PDB entry 5ZH2 | X-ray diffraction, 2.66 A resolution | chains A and B

== Chain A (and B) ==
Protein: Lysine-tRNA ligase
Source organism: Plasmodium falciparum NF54
Notes: EC 6.1.1.6; fragment: UNK residues 15-621; chain B of this document is another copy of the same molecule, construct and numbering; everything in this record applies to it too
Reference sequence: W7JP72 (W7JP72_PLAFO); residues 77-583 here correspond to UniProt positions 15-521 (UniProt number = residue number - 62)
Sequence (507 residues; row label = number of the first residue in the row):
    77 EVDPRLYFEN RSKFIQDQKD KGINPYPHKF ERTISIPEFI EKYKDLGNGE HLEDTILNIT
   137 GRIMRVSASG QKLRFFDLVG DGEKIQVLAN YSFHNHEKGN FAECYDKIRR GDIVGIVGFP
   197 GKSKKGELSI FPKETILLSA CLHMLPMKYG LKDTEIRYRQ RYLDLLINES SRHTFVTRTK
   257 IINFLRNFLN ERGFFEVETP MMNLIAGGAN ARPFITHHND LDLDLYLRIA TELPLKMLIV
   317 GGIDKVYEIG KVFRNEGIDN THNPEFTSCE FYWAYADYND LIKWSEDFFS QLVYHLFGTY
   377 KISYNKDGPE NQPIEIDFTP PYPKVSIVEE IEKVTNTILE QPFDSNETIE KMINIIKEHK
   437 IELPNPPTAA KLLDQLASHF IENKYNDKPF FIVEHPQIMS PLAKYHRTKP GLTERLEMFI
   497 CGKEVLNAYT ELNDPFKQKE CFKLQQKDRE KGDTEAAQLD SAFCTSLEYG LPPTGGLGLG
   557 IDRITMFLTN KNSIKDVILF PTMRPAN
Not modelled in the structure: 224-229, 383-386, 430-442, 519-536, 582-583 (chain B: 122-124, 224-229, 515-535, 582-583)
Residues lining bound ligands:
  - CLADO-5 (9CU; (3R)-6,8-dihydroxy-3-{[(2R,6R)-6-methyloxan-2-yl]methyl}-3,4-dihydro-1H-2-benzopyran-1-one): Arg330, Glu332, Thr337, His338, Asn339, Phe342, Ser344, Glu500, Val501, Leu502, Asn503, Gly554, Leu555, Gly556, Arg559, Ile570
  - lysine (LYS): Gly284, Ala285, Ala306, Glu308, Arg330, Glu346, Tyr348, Asn503, Ala504, Tyr505, Glu507, Gly552, Leu553, Gly554

== Chain A / chain B interface ==
Residue-residue contacts - 194 pairs, chain A then chain B:
  Phe84(A) - Glu544(B)
  Ser88(A) - Phe512(B)
  Lys95(A) - Asp510(B)  salt bridge
  Lys95(A) - Phe512(B)
  Asn100(A) - Tyr481(B)  hydrogen bond
  Tyr102(A) - Lys480(B)  hydrogen bond (backbone-side chain)
  Tyr102(A) - Asn509(B)
  Tyr102(A) - Asp510(B)
  Tyr102(A) - Pro511(B)
  Pro103(A) - Lys480(B)  hydrogen bond (backbone-side chain)
  Pro103(A) - Pro549(B)
  His104(A) - Lys480(B)
  His104(A) - Tyr481(B)
  His104(A) - His482(B)
  His104(A) - Arg483(B)
  His104(A) - Glu490(B)  salt bridge
  His104(A) - Pro549(B)
  Lys105(A) - Tyr351(B)  hydrogen bond (side chain-backbone)
  Lys105(A) - Ala352(B)
  Lys105(A) - Asp353(B)
  Lys105(A) - Asp356(B)  salt bridge
  Lys105(A) - Arg483(B)
  Arg108(A) - Tyr351(B)
  Thr136(A) - Tyr351(B)
  Gly137(A) - Tyr351(B)
  Arg138(A) - Val316(B)  hydrogen bond (side chain-backbone)
  Arg138(A) - Tyr545(B)  hydrogen bond (side chain-backbone)
  Arg138(A) - Gly546(B)  hydrogen bond (side chain-backbone)
  Asp157(A) - Asp320(B)
  Ile189(A) - Tyr351(B)
  Ile189(A) - Gly546(B)
  Ile189(A) - Leu547(B)
  Ile189(A) - Pro548(B)
  Leu214(A) - Pro549(B)
  Ser215(A) - Asn509(B)
  Ser215(A) - Gly546(B)
  Ser215(A) - Leu547(B)  hydrogen bond (side chain-backbone)
  Ala216(A) - Gly546(B)
  Cys217(A) - Glu544(B)
  Cys217(A) - Tyr545(B)
  Leu218(A) - Pro511(B)  hydrophobic
  Leu218(A) - Phe512(B)  hydrophobic
  Leu218(A) - Glu544(B)  hydrogen bond (backbone-backbone)
  His219(A) - Glu544(B)  salt bridge
  His219(A) - Tyr545(B)
  Leu221(A) - Tyr545(B)  hydrophobic
  Gln236(A) - Tyr545(B)
  Tyr238(A) - Met313(B)
  Tyr238(A) - Val316(B)  hydrophobic
  Tyr238(A) - Gly317(B)
  Tyr238(A) - Thr541(B)
  Tyr238(A) - Ser542(B)
  Tyr238(A) - Tyr545(B)  hydrophobic
  Leu239(A) - Tyr545(B)  hydrophobic
  Leu241(A) - Leu314(B)  hydrophobic
  Leu241(A) - Gly317(B)
  Leu241(A) - Ile319(B)  hydrophobic
  Leu242(A) - Val316(B)
  Leu242(A) - Gly317(B)
  Arg248(A) - Gly318(B)  hydrogen bond (side chain-backbone)
  Arg248(A) - Ile319(B)
  Phe251(A) - Phe271(B)
  Val252(A) - Phe271(B)  hydrophobic
  Arg254(A) - Glu274(B)  salt bridge
  Thr255(A) - Phe271(B)
  Thr255(A) - Glu272(B)  hydrogen bond (side chain-backbone)
  Ile258(A) - Glu274(B)
  Arg262(A) - Arg262(B)
  Arg262(A) - Glu272(B)  salt bridge
  Phe271(A) - Phe251(B)
  Phe271(A) - Val252(B)  hydrophobic
  Phe271(A) - Thr255(B)
  Glu272(A) - Thr255(B)  hydrogen bond (backbone-side chain)
  Glu272(A) - Arg262(B)  salt bridge
  Val273(A) - Leu575(B)  hydrophobic
  Glu274(A) - Arg254(B)  salt bridge
  Glu274(A) - Ile258(B)
  Glu274(A) - Lys327(B)
  Glu274(A) - Thr343(B)  hydrogen bond
  Glu274(A) - Leu575(B)
  Thr275(A) - Lys327(B)  hydrogen bond (backbone-side chain)
  Pro276(A) - Glu341(B)
  Pro276(A) - Phe576(B)  hydrophobic
  Met277(A) - Lys327(B)
  Met277(A) - Phe329(B)  hydrophobic
  Met277(A) - Glu341(B)  hydrogen bond (backbone-side chain)
  Met278(A) - Phe290(B)  hydrophobic
  Met278(A) - Phe329(B)  hydrophobic
  Met278(A) - Glu341(B)  hydrogen bond (backbone-side chain)
  Phe290(A) - Met278(B)  hydrophobic
  Phe290(A) - Thr292(B)
  Phe290(A) - His293(B)
  Phe290(A) - His294(B)
  Ile291(A) - Ile291(B)
  Ile291(A) - Thr292(B)  hydrogen bond (backbone-side chain)
  Thr292(A) - Phe290(B)
  Thr292(A) - Ile291(B)  hydrogen bond (side chain-backbone)
  His293(A) - Phe290(B)
  His293(A) - Asn331(B)  hydrogen bond (backbone-side chain)
  His294(A) - Phe290(B)
  His294(A) - Asn331(B)
  His294(A) - Glu332(B)  hydrogen bond (side chain-backbone)
  His294(A) - Ile334(B)
  His294(A) - Pro340(B)
  Asn295(A) - Asn331(B)  hydrogen bond (backbone-side chain)
  Asp296(A) - Gly333(B)
  Asp296(A) - Ile334(B)  hydrogen bond (side chain-backbone)
  Leu297(A) - Ile334(B)  hydrophobic
  Leu299(A) - Pro581(B)
  Leu303(A) - Leu303(B)  hydrophobic
  Pro310(A) - Phe576(B)  hydrophobic
  Met313(A) - Tyr238(B)
  Met313(A) - Phe576(B)  hydrophobic
  Leu314(A) - Leu241(B)  hydrophobic
  Leu314(A) - Leu575(B)  hydrophobic
  Val316(A) - Arg138(B)  hydrogen bond (backbone-side chain)
  Val316(A) - Tyr238(B)  hydrophobic
  Val316(A) - Leu242(B)
  Gly317(A) - Tyr238(B)
  Gly317(A) - Leu241(B)
  Gly317(A) - Leu242(B)
  Gly318(A) - Arg248(B)  hydrogen bond (backbone-side chain)
  Asp320(A) - Asp157(B)
  Lys327(A) - Glu274(B)
  Lys327(A) - Thr275(B)  hydrogen bond (side chain-backbone)
  Lys327(A) - Met277(B)
  Phe329(A) - Met277(B)  hydrophobic
  Phe329(A) - Met278(B)  hydrophobic
  Asn331(A) - His293(B)  hydrogen bond (side chain-backbone)
  Asn331(A) - His294(B)
  Asn331(A) - Asn295(B)  hydrogen bond (side chain-backbone)
  Glu332(A) - His294(B)  hydrogen bond (backbone-side chain)
  Gly333(A) - Asp296(B)
  Ile334(A) - Asp296(B)
  Pro340(A) - His294(B)
  Glu341(A) - Pro276(B)
  Glu341(A) - Met277(B)  hydrogen bond (side chain-backbone)
  Glu341(A) - Met278(B)  hydrogen bond (side chain-backbone)
  Thr343(A) - Glu274(B)  hydrogen bond
  Tyr351(A) - Lys105(B)  hydrogen bond (backbone-side chain)
  Tyr351(A) - Arg108(B)
  Tyr351(A) - Thr136(B)
  Tyr351(A) - Gly137(B)
  Tyr351(A) - Ile189(B)
  Asp353(A) - Lys105(B)
  Asp356(A) - Lys105(B)  salt bridge
  Lys480(A) - Tyr102(B)  hydrogen bond (side chain-backbone)
  Lys480(A) - Pro103(B)  hydrogen bond (side chain-backbone)
  Lys480(A) - His104(B)
  Tyr481(A) - Asn100(B)  hydrogen bond
  Tyr481(A) - His104(B)
  Arg483(A) - His104(B)
  Arg483(A) - Lys105(B)
  Glu490(A) - His104(B)  salt bridge
  Asn509(A) - Tyr102(B)
  Asn509(A) - Ser215(B)
  Asp510(A) - Tyr102(B)
  Pro511(A) - Tyr102(B)
  Pro511(A) - Leu218(B)  hydrophobic
  Phe512(A) - Ser88(B)
  Phe512(A) - Ile91(B)  hydrophobic
  Phe512(A) - Leu218(B)  hydrophobic
  Thr541(A) - Gln236(B)
  Thr541(A) - Tyr238(B)
  Ser542(A) - Tyr238(B)
  Glu544(A) - Phe84(B)
  Glu544(A) - Cys217(B)
  Glu544(A) - Leu218(B)  hydrogen bond (backbone-backbone)
  Glu544(A) - His219(B)  salt bridge
  Tyr545(A) - Arg138(B)  hydrogen bond (backbone-side chain)
  Tyr545(A) - Cys217(B)
  Tyr545(A) - His219(B)
  Tyr545(A) - Leu221(B)  hydrophobic
  Tyr545(A) - Gln236(B)
  Tyr545(A) - Tyr238(B)  hydrophobic
  Tyr545(A) - Leu239(B)  hydrophobic
  Gly546(A) - Arg138(B)  hydrogen bond (backbone-side chain)
  Gly546(A) - Ile189(B)
  Gly546(A) - Ser215(B)
  Gly546(A) - Ala216(B)
  Leu547(A) - Ile189(B)
  Leu547(A) - Ser215(B)  hydrogen bond (backbone-side chain)
  Pro548(A) - Ile189(B)
  Pro549(A) - Pro103(B)
  Pro549(A) - His104(B)
  Pro549(A) - Leu214(B)
  Leu575(A) - Val273(B)  hydrophobic
  Leu575(A) - Glu274(B)
  Leu575(A) - Leu314(B)  hydrophobic
  Phe576(A) - Pro276(B)  hydrophobic
  Phe576(A) - Met313(B)  hydrophobic
  Met579(A) - Leu299(B)
  Arg580(A) - Leu297(B)
  Pro581(A) - Leu299(B)
Other interface residues (no listed pair), chain A (102 interface residues in all): Ile91, Phe106, Gly187, Asn259, Ile319, Lys321, Ala350, Ala352, His482, Ala538, Thr578
Other interface residues (no listed pair), chain B (102 interface residues in all): Phe106, Gly187, Met220, Arg288, Pro310, Lys321, Ala350, Lys513, Ala538, Thr578, Met579

== Overview ==
The chain A/chain B interface involves 102 residues from each chain; the contacts include 39 hydrogen bonds
and 11 salt bridges. Polar contacts include Lys95(A)-Asp510(B), His104(A)-Glu490(B) and Lys105(A)-Asp356(B).
Bound to chain A: lysine and CLADO-5.
Both chains are Lysine-tRNA ligase (Plasmodium falciparum NF54). Entry 5ZH2 (CRYSTAL STRUCTURE OF PfKRS WITH
INHIBITOR CLADO-5) was determined by X-ray diffraction together with 5ZH3, 5ZH4 and 5ZH5 from the same study.
